PDB entry 6Y9V | electron microscopy, 6.90 A resolution (low resolution: residue-level contacts below are approximate; hydrogen-bond / salt-bridge calls are withheld) | chains B and C of the 13 polymer chains in the assembly

== Chain B (and C) ==
Protein: Gag-Pol polyprotein
Organism: Human immunodeficiency virus 1
Notes: EC 3.4.23.16, 2.7.7.49, 2.7.7.7, 3.1.26.13, 3.1.13.2, 2.7.7.-, 3.1.-.-; chain C of this document is another copy of the same molecule, construct and numbering; everything in this record applies to it too
UniProtKB: P0C6F2 (POL_HV1LW); residues 1-220 here correspond to UniProt positions 133-352 (UniProt number = residue number + 132)
Chain sequence (220 residues; each row starts with the number of its first residue):
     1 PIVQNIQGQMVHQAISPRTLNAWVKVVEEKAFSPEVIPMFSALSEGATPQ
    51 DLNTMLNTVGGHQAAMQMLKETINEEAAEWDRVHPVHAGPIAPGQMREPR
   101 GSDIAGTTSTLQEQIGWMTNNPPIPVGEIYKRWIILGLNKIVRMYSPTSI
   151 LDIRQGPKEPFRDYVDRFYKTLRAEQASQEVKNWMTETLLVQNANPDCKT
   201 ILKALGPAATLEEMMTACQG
Disulfides: Cys198-Cys218
Curated features (UniProtKB/Swiss-Prot):
  - region: Asn57 to Gln95 (Interaction with human PPIA/CYPA and NUP153)
  - site: Gly89, Pro90 (Cis/trans isomerization of proline peptide bond)

== Chain B / chain C interface ==
Contacting residue pairs (28; chain B residue first):
  Val11(B) with Gln4(C)
  His12(B) with Gln4(C)
  Ala14(B) with Glu45(C)
  Pro17(B) with Leu43(C)
  Leu20(B) with Met39(C); Ala42(C)
  Asn21(B) with Ala22(C)
  Val24(B) with Lys30(C)
  Gln50(B) with Glu45(C)
  Thr54(B) with Ala42(C)
  Asn57(B) with Glu35(C); Pro38(C); Arg173(C)
  Thr58(B) with Lys30(C); Glu35(C); Pro38(C); Met39(C)
  Val59(B) with Glu35(C)
  Gly60(B) with Glu35(C)
  Gly61(B) with Glu35(C)
  Gln63(B) with Tyr169(C); Lys170(C); Arg173(C)
  Ala64(B) with Asp166(C)
  Lys140(B) with Glu212(C)
  Met144(B) with Arg162(C); Met215(C)
  Tyr145(B) with Arg162(C)
Interface residues without a listed pair, chain B (26 interface residues in all): Asn5, Ile15, Arg18, His62, Gln67, Met68, Ser146
Interface residues without a listed pair, chain C (22 interface residues in all): Ile6, Arg18, Thr19, Val165, Leu211, Gln219

== Overview ==
26 residues of chain B and 22 residues of chain C are in contact.
Chain B and chain C are both Gag-Pol polyprotein (Human immunodeficiency virus 1); the structure, Structure of
the native full-length HIV-1 capsid protein in complex with Cyclophilin A from helical assembly ..., was
determined by electron microscopy, deposited together with 6Y9W, 6Y9X, 6Y9Y, 6Y9Z and 6ZDJ.
